PDB entry 8RLQ | X-ray diffraction, 1.50 A resolution | chain AAA

Chain AAA:
Name: Carbonic anhydrase 2
From: Homo sapiens
Notes: EC 4.2.1.1, 4.2.1.69
Reference sequence: P00918 (CAH2_HUMAN); the author numbering skips numbers that UniProt does not, so the offset changes along the chain: 1-125 = UniProt 1-125; 127-261 = UniProt 126-260
Sequence (260 residues; numbered 1 to 261; 1 number in that range is skipped by the numbering (no residue carries it; nothing is unmodelled there); the number before each row is that of its first residue):
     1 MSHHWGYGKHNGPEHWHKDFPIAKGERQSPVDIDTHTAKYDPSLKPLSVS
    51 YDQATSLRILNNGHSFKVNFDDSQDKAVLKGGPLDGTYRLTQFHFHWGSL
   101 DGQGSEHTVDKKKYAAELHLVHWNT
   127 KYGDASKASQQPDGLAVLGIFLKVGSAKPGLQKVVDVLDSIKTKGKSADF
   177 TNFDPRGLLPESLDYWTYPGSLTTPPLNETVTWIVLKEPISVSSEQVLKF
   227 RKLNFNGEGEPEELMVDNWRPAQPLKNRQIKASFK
Not modelled in the structure: 1-2
Differences from the reference sequence: engineered mutation Ser-65 (Ala in P00918), Lys-67 (Asn in P00918), Asn-69 (Glu in P00918), Thr-91 (Ile in P00918), Asn-204 (Leu203 in P00918); conflict Ala-131 (Phe130 in P00918), Ser-132 (Gly131 in P00918), Ser-135 (Val134 in P00918), Thr-206 (Cys205 in P00918)
UniProt features mapped onto this chain:
  - active site: His-64 (Proton donor/acceptor)
  - binding site (Zn(2+)): His-94, His-96, His-119
  - binding site (substrate): Thr-199, Thr-200
  - site: Tyr-7 (Fine-tunes the proton-transfer properties of H-64), Asn-62 (Fine-tunes the proton-transfer properties of H-64), Gln-92 (Involved in the binding of some activators, including histamine and L-histidine)
  - modified residue: Ser-2 (N-acetylserine), Ser-166 (Phosphoserine), Ser-173 (Phosphoserine)
Ion coordination: Zn2+: His-94, His-96, His-119 (together with Veralipride, (R)-)
Small-molecule neighbours: Veralipride, (R)- (A1H11): Trp-5, Tyr-7, Asn-62, His-64, Ser-65, Lys-67, Gln-92, His-94, His-96, Glu-106, His-119, Val-121, Ala-131, Ser-132, Ser-135, Leu-141, Val-143, Ser-197, Leu-198, Thr-199, Thr-200, Pro-202, Asn-204, Trp-209

Overview:
Chain AAA binds Veralipride, (R)-. His-94, His-96 and His-119 coordinate Zn2+. From UniProt: active-site
residue His-64, 3 Zn2+-binding residues and substrate-binding residues Thr-199 and Thr-200.
Chain AAA is Carbonic anhydrase 2 (Homo sapiens); the structure, Human Carbonic Anhydrase XII mimic in complex
with veralipride, was determined by X-ray diffraction together with 8RLO and 8RLP from the same study.
